PDB entry 1INI | X-ray diffraction, 1.82 A resolution | chain A

Chain A:
Protein: 4-diphosphocytidyl-2-C-methylerythritol synthetase
Source organism: Escherichia coli
Notes: EC 2.7.7.-
Reference sequence: Q46893 (ISPD_ECOLI); residues 1-236 here = UniProt positions 1-236
Amino-acid sequence (236 residues; each row starts with the number of its first residue):
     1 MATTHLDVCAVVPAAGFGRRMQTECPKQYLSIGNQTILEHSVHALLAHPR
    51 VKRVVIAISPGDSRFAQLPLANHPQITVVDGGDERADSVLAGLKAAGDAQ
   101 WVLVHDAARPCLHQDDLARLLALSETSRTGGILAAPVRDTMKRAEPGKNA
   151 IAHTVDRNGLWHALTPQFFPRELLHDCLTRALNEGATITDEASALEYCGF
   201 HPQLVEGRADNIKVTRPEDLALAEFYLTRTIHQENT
Unresolved in the structure: 1-3, 229-236
Ligand contacts: 4-diphosphocytidyl-2-C-methyl-D-erythritol (CDM): Pro-13, Ala-14, Ala-15, Gly-16, Arg-20, Lys-27, Gln-28, Gly-82, Asp-83, Glu-84, Arg-85, Ser-88, Asp-106, Ala-107, Ala-108, Arg-109, Asp-139, Thr-140, Arg-157, Ala-163, Leu-164, Thr-165, Gln-167, Thr-189, Asp-190, Lys-213, Thr-215
UniProt features mapped onto this chain:
  - site: Arg-20 (Transition state stabilizer), Lys-27 (Transition state stabilizer), Arg-157 (Positions MEP for the nucleophilic attack), Lys-213 (Positions MEP for the nucleophilic attack)

Overview:
Chain A binds 4-diphosphocytidyl-2-C-methyl-D-erythritol.
Chain A is 4-diphosphocytidyl-2-C-methylerythritol synthetase (Escherichia coli); the structure, Crystal
structure of 4-diphosphocytidyl-2-C-methylerythritol (cdp-me) synthetase (ygbp) involved in mevalonate
independent isoprenoid biosynthesis, complexed with cdp-me ..., was determined by X-ray diffraction, deposited
together with 1I52 and 1INJ.
